8JHO - chains J and a of the 24 polymer chains in the assembly; structure by electron microscopy, 7.60 A resolution (low resolution: residue-level contacts below are approximate; hydrogen-bond / salt-bridge calls are withheld).

[Chain J]
Molecule: Di-nucleosome template reverse
Sequence (350 nucleotides; row label = number of the first residue in the row):
     1 ATCGCTGTTC AATACATGCA CAGGATGTAT ATATCTGACA CGTGCCTGGA GACTAGGGAG
    61 TAATCCCCTT GGCGGTTAAA ACGCGGGGGA CAGCGCGTAC GTGCGTTTAA GCGGTGCTAG
   121 AGCTGTCTAC GACCAATTGA GCGGCCTCGG CACCGGGATT CTCCAGTCTA GAACTGGCAG
   181 TACTTTCAAT ACATGCACAG GATGTATATA TCTGACACGT GCCTGGAGAC TAGGGAGTAA
   241 TCCCCTTGGC GGTTAAAACG CGGGGGACAG CGCGTACGTG CGTTTAAGCG GTGCTAGAGC
   301 TGTCTACGAC CAATTGAGCG GCCTCGGCAC CGGGATTCTC GATATCGAAT
Not modelled in the structure: 1-10

[Chain a]
Name: Histone H3
From: Xenopus laevis
UniProt: A0A310TTQ1 (A0A310TTQ1_XENLA); residues 1-135 here correspond to UniProt positions 2-136 (UniProt number = residue number + 1)
Chain sequence (135 residues; numbered 1 to 135; the number before each row is that of its first residue):
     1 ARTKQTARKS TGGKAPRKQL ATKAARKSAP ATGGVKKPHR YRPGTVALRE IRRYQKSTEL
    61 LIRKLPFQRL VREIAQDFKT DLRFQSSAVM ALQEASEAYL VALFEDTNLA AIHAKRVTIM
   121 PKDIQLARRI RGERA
Not modelled in the structure: 1-32, 135
Construct notes: engineered mutation Ala110 (Cys111 in A0A310TTQ1)
Modified residues: Lys36 (2-{[(2R)-2-amino-2-carboxyethyl]sulfanyl}-N,N,N-trimethylethanaminium; ML3)

[Chain J / chain a interface]
Contacting residue pairs (26):
  DG201(J) - His39(a)
  DA202(J) - His39(a)
  DT203(J) - His39(a)
  DT203(J) - Tyr41(a)
  DG204(J) - Arg49(a)
  DG278(J) - Arg40(a)
  DG278(J) - Pro43(a)
  DG278(J) - Gly44(a)
  DT279(J) - Arg40(a)
  DT279(J) - Arg42(a)
  DT279(J) - Pro43(a)
  DT279(J) - Gly44(a)
  DT279(J) - Thr45(a)
  DT279(J) - Val46(a)
  DT279(J) - Ala47(a)
  DG280(J) - Arg40(a)
  DG280(J) - Tyr41(a)
  DG280(J) - Val46(a)
  DA287(J) - Arg63(a)
  DA287(J) - Leu65(a)
  DA287(J) - Pro66(a)
  DA287(J) - Arg69(a)
  DG288(J) - Arg63(a)
  DG288(J) - Lys64(a)
  DG288(J) - Leu65(a)
  DG297(J) - Arg83(a)
Also at the interface, not in a pair above, chain J (12 interface residues in all): DT205, DA296
Also at the interface, not in a pair above, chain a (17 interface residues in all): Arg53

[In short]
Chain J and chain a form an interface of 12 and 17 residues respectively.
Chain J is Di-nucleosome template reverse and chain a is Histone H3 (Xenopus laevis); the structure, Cryo-EM
structure of the histone deacetylase complex Rpd3S in complex with di-nucleosome, was determined by electron
microscopy together with 8HXX, 8HXY, 8HXZ and 8HY0 from the same study.
